PDB entry 5C8Y | X-ray diffraction, 2.59 A resolution | chains C and E of the 6 polymer chains in the assembly

== Chain C ==
Protein: Tubulin alpha
From: Sus barbatus
Sequence (450 residues; numbered 1 to 450; the number before each row is that of its first residue):
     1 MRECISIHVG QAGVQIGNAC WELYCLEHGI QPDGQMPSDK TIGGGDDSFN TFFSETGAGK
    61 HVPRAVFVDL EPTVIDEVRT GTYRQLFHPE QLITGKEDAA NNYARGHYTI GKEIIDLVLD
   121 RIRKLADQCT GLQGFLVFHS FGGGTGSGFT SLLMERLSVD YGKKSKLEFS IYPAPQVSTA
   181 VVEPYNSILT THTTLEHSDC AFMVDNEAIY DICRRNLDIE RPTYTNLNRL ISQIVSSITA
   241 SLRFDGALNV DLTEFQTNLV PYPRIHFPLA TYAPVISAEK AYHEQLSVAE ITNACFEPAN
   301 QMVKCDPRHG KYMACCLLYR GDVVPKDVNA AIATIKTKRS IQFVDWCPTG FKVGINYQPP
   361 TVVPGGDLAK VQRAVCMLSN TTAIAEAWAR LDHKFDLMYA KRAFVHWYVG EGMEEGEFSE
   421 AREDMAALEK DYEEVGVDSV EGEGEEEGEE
Not modelled in the structure: 441-450
Metal / ion sites: Ca2+: D39, T41, G44, E55
Small-molecule neighbours: GTP (guanosine-5'-triphosphate): G10, Q11, A12, Q15, I16, D69, D98, A99, A100, N101, S140, G142, G143, G144, T145, G146, I171, V177, S178, E183, N206, Y224, L227, N228, I231

== Chain E ==
Protein: Stathmin-4
From: Rattus norvegicus
Reference sequence: P63043 (STMN4_RAT); residues 5-145 here correspond to UniProt positions 49-189 (UniProt number = residue number + 44)
Sequence (143 residues; numbered 3 to 145; the number before each row is that of its first residue):
     3 MADMEVIELN KCTSGQSFEV ILKPPSFDGV PEFNASLPRR RDPSLEEIQK KLEAAEERRK
    63 YQEAELLKHL AEKREHEREV IQKAIEENNN FIKMAKEKLA QKMESNKENR EAHLAAMLER
   123 LQEKDKHAEE VRKNKELKEE ASR
Not modelled in the structure: 3-5, 29-43, 142-145
Construct notes: expression tag (3-4)
UniProt features mapped onto this chain:
  - modified residue: S46 (Phosphoserine)

== Interface between chain C and chain E ==
Pairs across the interface (31; chain C residue first):
  H107(C) - K104(E)
  H107(C) - M105(E)
  Y108(C) - K104(E)
  Y108(C) - M105(E)  hydrophobic
  Y108(C) - N108(E)
  T109(C) - R112(E)
  K112(C) - M105(E)
  E155(C) - L101(E)
  E155(C) - K104(E)  salt bridge
  R156(C) - L101(E)
  S158(C) - F93(E)
  S158(C) - I94(E)
  V159(C) - I94(E)
  V159(C) - K98(E)
  G162(C) - I94(E)
  K163(C) - N90(E)
  K163(C) - F93(E)
  T193(C) - K104(E)
  E196(C) - F93(E)
  E196(C) - K100(E)  salt bridge
  H197(C) - F93(E)
  V409(C) - H115(E)  hydrogen bond (backbone-side chain)
  G410(C) - R112(E)
  E411(C) - N108(E)  hydrogen bond (backbone-side chain)
  E411(C) - R112(E)  salt bridge
  G412(C) - N108(E)  hydrogen bond (backbone-side chain)
  G412(C) - N111(E)  hydrogen bond (backbone-side chain)
  G412(C) - R112(E)
  M413(C) - N108(E)
  E414(C) - S107(E)  hydrogen bond
  E414(C) - N111(E)  hydrogen bond
Also at the interface, not in a pair above, chain C (20 interface residues in all): L152
Also at the interface, not in a pair above, chain E (14 interface residues in all): A97

== Overview ==
20 residues of chain C face 14 of chain E across their interface, with 6 hydrogen bonds and 3 salt bridges.
Polar contacts include E155(C)-K104(E), E196(C)-K100(E) and E411(C)-R112(E). Bound to chain C: GTP. The Ca2+
site is built by D39(C), T41(C), G44(C) and E55(C).
Chain C is Tubulin alpha (Sus barbatus) and chain E is Stathmin-4 (Rattus norvegicus); the structure, Crystal
structure of T2R-TTL-Plinabulin complex, was determined by X-ray diffraction, deposited together with 5CA0,
5CA1 and 5CB4.
